PDB entry 7UMT | electron microscopy, 3.40 A resolution | chains E and e of the 39 polymer chains in the assembly

== Chain E ==
Molecule: Intermediate capsid protein VP6
UniProt: A0A223GHC7 (A0A223GHC7_9REOV); residues 1-397 here = UniProt positions 1-397
Chain sequence (397 residues; each row starts with the number of its first residue):
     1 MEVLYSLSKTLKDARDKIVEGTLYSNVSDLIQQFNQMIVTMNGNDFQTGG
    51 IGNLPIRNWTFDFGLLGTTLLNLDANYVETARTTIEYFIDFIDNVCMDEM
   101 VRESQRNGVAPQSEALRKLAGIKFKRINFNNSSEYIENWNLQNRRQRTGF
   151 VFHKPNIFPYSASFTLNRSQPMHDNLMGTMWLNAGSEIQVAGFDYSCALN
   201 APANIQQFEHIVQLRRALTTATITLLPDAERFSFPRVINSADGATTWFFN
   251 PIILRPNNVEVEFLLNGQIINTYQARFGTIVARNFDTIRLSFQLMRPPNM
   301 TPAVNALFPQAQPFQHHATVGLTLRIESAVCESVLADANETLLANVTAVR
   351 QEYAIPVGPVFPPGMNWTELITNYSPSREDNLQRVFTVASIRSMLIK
Differences from the reference sequence: conflict V281 (Ile in A0A223GHC7)

== Chain e ==
Molecule: Outer capsid glycoprotein VP7
UniProt: B1NP55 (B1NP55_9REOV); residue numbers follow UniProt; this construct covers 1-326
Chain sequence (326 residues; row label = number of the first residue in the row):
     1 MYGIEYTTILIFLISIILLNYILKSVTRIMDYIIYRFLLIFVALFALTKA
    51 QNYGLNIPITGSMDTVYSNSTREEVFLTSTLCLYYPTEASTQISDGEWKD
   101 SLSQMFLIKGWPTGSVYFKEYSNIVDFSVDPQLYCDYNLVLMKYDQSLEL
   151 DMSELADLILNEWLCNPMDITLYYYQQSGESNKWISMGSSCTVKVCPLNT
   201 QTLGIGCQTTNVDSFETVAENEKLAIVDVVDGINHKINLTTTTCTIRNCK
   251 KLGPRENVAVIQVGGANILDITADPTTNPQIERMMRVNWKRWWQVFYTIV
   301 DYINQIVQVMSKRSRSLNSAAFYYRV
Unresolved in the structure: 1-53, 315-326
Differences from the reference sequence: conflict I108 (Thr in B1NP55), S147 (Asn in B1NP55)
Cystine bridges: C82-C135, C165-C249, C191-C244, C196-C207
Glycans and other covalent adducts: N-acetylglucosamine (NAG) linked to N69, N238
Ion coordination: Ca2+ site 1: D95 (shared with 3 residues of chain d); Ca2+ site 2: D151, E154, E222, L224; Ca2+ site 3: Q177, D228, V229, D231 (shared with 1 residue of chain f); Ca2+ site 4: G206, S214, E216 (shared with 1 residue of chain f); Ca2+ site 5: D270, T272, D274, T277; Ca2+ site 6: D301 (shared with 4 residues of chain d)
Reported in the primary citation:
  - post-translational modification sites: N69, N238

== Chain E / chain e interface ==
Residue-residue contacts (38):
  Y160(E) - D64(e)  hydrogen bond
  A162(E) - S62(e)
  A162(E) - M63(e)  hydrogen bond (backbone-backbone)
  S163(E) - G61(e)
  S163(E) - S62(e)
  S163(E) - M63(e)
  F164(E) - I59(e)
  F164(E) - T60(e)
  F164(E) - G61(e)  hydrogen bond (backbone-backbone)
  F164(E) - S62(e)
  F164(E) - M63(e)  hydrophobic
  T165(E) - I59(e)
  T165(E) - T60(e)
  L166(E) - I57(e)
  L166(E) - P58(e)
  L166(E) - I59(e)  hydrogen bond (backbone-backbone)
  N167(E) - N56(e)  hydrogen bond (backbone-backbone)
  N167(E) - I57(e)  hydrogen bond (backbone-backbone)
  S169(E) - G54(e)  hydrogen bond (side chain-backbone)
  S169(E) - L55(e)
  S169(E) - I59(e)
  M172(E) - E256(e)
  M172(E) - R283(e)
  M172(E) - S311(e)
  M180(E) - M63(e)  hydrophobic
  R236(E) - M63(e)
  I238(E) - M63(e)  hydrophobic
  N239(E) - S62(e)
  N239(E) - M63(e)  hydrogen bond (side chain-backbone)
  N239(E) - T65(e)  hydrogen bond (side chain-backbone)
  N239(E) - Y67(e)
  A241(E) - I59(e)  hydrophobic
  G243(E) - S68(e)  hydrogen bond (backbone-side chain)
  A244(E) - S68(e)  hydrogen bond (backbone-side chain)
  T246(E) - Y67(e)
  A311(E) - T272(e)
  Q312(E) - P254(e)
  P313(E) - P279(e)  hydrophobic
Also at the interface, not in a pair above, chain E (28 interface residues in all): R168, Q170, D174, W181, V237, P309, Q310, Q315
Also at the interface, not in a pair above, chain e (25 interface residues in all): E180, G253, T277, E282, V309

== In short ==
The interface between chain E and chain e involves 28 residues on one side and 25 on the other, with 11
hydrogen bonds. Polar contacts include Y160(E)-D64(e), S169(E)-G54(e) and N239(E)-M63(e). N-acetylglucosamine
is covalently linked to N69(e) and N238(e). D151(e), E154(e), E222(e) and L224(e) coordinate Ca2+ site 2. From
the paper: modification sites N69(e) and N238(e).
Chain E is Intermediate capsid protein VP6 and chain e is Outer capsid glycoprotein VP7; the structure,
Structure of the VP5*/VP8* assembly from the human rotavirus strain CDC-9 - Reversed conformation, was
determined by electron microscopy (same publication as 7UMS).
